8HDS - chains D and H of the 24 polymer chains in the assembly; structure by electron microscopy, 3.57 A resolution.

Chain D (and H):
Molecule: Pam3 portal protein
Source organism: uncultured cyanophage
Notes: chain H of this document is another copy of the same molecule, construct and numbering; everything in this record applies to it too
Amino-acid sequence (621 residues; each row starts with the number of its first residue):
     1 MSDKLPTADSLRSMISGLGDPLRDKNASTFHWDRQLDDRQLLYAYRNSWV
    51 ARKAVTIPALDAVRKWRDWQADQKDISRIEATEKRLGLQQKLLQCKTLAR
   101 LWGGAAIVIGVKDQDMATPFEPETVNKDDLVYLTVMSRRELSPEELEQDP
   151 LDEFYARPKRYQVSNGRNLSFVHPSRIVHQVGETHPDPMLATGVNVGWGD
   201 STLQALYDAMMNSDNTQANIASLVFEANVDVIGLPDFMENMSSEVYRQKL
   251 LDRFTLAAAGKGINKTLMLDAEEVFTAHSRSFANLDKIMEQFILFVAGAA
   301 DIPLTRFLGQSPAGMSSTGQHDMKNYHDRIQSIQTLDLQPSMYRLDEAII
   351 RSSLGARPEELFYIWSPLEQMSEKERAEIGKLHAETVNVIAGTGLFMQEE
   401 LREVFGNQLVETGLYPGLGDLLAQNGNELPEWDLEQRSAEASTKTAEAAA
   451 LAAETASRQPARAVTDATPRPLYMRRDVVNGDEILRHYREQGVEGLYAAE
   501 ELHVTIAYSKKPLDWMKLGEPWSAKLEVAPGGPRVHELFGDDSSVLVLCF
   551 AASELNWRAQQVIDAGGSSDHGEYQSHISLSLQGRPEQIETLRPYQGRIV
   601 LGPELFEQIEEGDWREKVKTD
Disordered / not traced: 1-9, 452-621

How chain D and chain H interact:
Residue-residue contacts (6; chain D residue first):
  Gly260(D) - Ser16(H)
  Asn264(D) - Ser16(H)
  Asn264(D) - Gly17(H)  hydrogen bond (side chain-backbone)
  Asn264(D) - Leu18(H)
  Asn264(D) - Arg23(H)  hydrogen bond (backbone-side chain)
  Asn264(D) - Asp24(H)
Interface residues without a listed pair, chain D (5 interface residues in all): Ala259, Lys265, Thr266
Interface residues without a listed pair, chain H (6 interface residues in all): Ile15

Overview:
5 residues of chain D face 6 of chain H across their interface; the contacts include 2 hydrogen bonds. Polar
contacts include Asn264(D)-Gly17(H) and Asn264(D)-Arg23(H).
Both chains are Pam3 portal protein (uncultured cyanophage). Entry 8HDS (Cyanophage Pam3 portal-adaptor) was
determined by electron microscopy (same publication as 8HDR, 7YFW, 7YFZ and 8HDW).
